Entry 2YHM (X-ray diffraction, 3.60 A resolution); this record covers chains F and K of the 11 polymer chains in the assembly.

[Chain F]
Protein: Nucleoprotein
From: Human respiratory syncytial virus
UniProt: P03418 (NCAP_HRSVA); numbering as in UniProt (aligned over 1-375)
Amino-acid sequence (375 residues; each row starts with the number of its first residue):
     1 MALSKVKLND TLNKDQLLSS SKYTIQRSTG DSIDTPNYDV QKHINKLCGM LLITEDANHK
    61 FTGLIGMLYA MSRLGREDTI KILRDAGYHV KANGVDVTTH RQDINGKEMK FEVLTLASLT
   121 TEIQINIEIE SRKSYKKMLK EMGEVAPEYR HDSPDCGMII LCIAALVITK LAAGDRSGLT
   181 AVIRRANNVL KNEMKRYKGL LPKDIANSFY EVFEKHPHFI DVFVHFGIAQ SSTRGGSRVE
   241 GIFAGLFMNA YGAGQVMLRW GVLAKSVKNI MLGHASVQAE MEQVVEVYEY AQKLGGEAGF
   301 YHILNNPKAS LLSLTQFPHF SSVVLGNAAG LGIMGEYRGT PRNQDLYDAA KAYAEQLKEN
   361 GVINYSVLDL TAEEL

[Chain K]
Molecule: 70-nt RNA strand
From: Escherichia coli
Sequence (70 nucleotides; row label = number of the first residue in the row):
     1 CCCCCCCCCC CCCCCCCCCC CCCCCCCCCC CCCCCCCCCC CCCCCCCCCC CCCCCCCCCC
    61 CCCCCCCCCC

[Interface between chain F and chain K]
Residue-residue contacts (36; chain F residue first):
  Thr-169(F) / C42(K)  base contact
  Lys-170(F) / C40(K)  phosphate contact
  Lys-170(F) / C41(K)  salt bridge to the phosphate
  Ala-172(F) / C38(K)  hydrogen bond to the sugar
  Ala-173(F) / C38(K)  base contact
  Ala-173(F) / C39(K)  sugar contact
  Ala-181(F) / C41(K)  phosphate contact
  Arg-184(F) / C41(K)  salt bridge to the phosphate
  Arg-184(F) / C42(K)  salt bridge to the phosphate
  Arg-185(F) / C42(K)  base contact
  Arg-185(F) / C43(K)  salt bridge to the phosphate
  Val-189(F) / C43(K)  phosphate contact
  Gly-241(F) / C43(K)  base contact
  Ile-242(F) / C43(K)  base contact
  Gly-245(F) / C43(K)  base contact
  Asn-249(F) / C42(K)  hydrogen bond to the base
  Asn-249(F) / C43(K)  sugar contact
  Gly-254(F) / C38(K)  phosphate contact
  Gly-254(F) / C39(K)  phosphate contact
  Gln-255(F) / C39(K)  phosphate contact
  Val-256(F) / C39(K)  phosphate contact
  Val-256(F) / C40(K)  base contact
  Trp-260(F) / C40(K)  base contact
  His-302(F) / C37(K)  sugar contact
  His-302(F) / C38(K)  sugar contact
  Ser-310(F) / C36(K)  base contact
  Ser-313(F) / C37(K)  phosphate contact
  Ser-313(F) / C38(K)  phosphate contact
  Thr-315(F) / C37(K)  phosphate contact
  Thr-315(F) / C38(K)  hydrogen bond to the phosphate
  Ile-333(F) / C40(K)  base contact
  Gly-335(F) / C40(K)  hydrogen bond to the sugar
  Glu-336(F) / C40(K)  hydrogen bond to the sugar
  Tyr-337(F) / C39(K)  hydrogen bond to the phosphate
  Tyr-337(F) / C40(K)  sugar contact
  Arg-338(F) / C39(K)  hydrogen bond to the sugar
Interface residues without a listed pair, chain F (31 interface residues in all): Asn-188, Arg-238, Leu-246, Leu-314, Gly-339, Arg-342

[Overview]
The interface between chain F and chain K involves 31 residues on one side and 8 on the other; the contacts
include 7 hydrogen bonds and 4 salt bridges. Among the polar pairs are Asn-249(F)/C42(K), Ala-172(F)/C38(K)
and Gly-335(F)/C40(K).
Here chain F is Nucleoprotein (Human respiratory syncytial virus) and chain K is a 70-nt RNA strand
(Escherichia coli). Entry 2YHM (Structure of respiratory syncytial virus nucleocapsid protein, P212121 crystal
form) was determined by X-ray diffraction (same publication as 4V5V).
